Entry 5M35 (X-ray diffraction, 2.38 A resolution); this record covers chains A and C of the 4 polymer chains in the assembly.

# Chain A
Name: 14-3-3 protein zeta/delta
Source organism: Homo sapiens
Reference sequence: P63104 (1433Z_HUMAN); residue numbers follow UniProt; this construct covers 2-230
Sequence (229 residues; row label = number of the first residue in the row):
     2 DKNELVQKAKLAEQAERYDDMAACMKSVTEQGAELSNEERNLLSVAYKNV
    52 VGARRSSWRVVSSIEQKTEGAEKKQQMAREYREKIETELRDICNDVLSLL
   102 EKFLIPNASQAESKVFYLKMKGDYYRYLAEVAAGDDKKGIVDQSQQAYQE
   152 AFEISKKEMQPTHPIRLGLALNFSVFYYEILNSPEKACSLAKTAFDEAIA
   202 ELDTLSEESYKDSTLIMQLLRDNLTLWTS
Not modelled in the structure: 205
Modified / non-standard residues: C25 (S-hydroxycysteine; CSO)
Residues lining bound ligands: benzoic acid (BEZ): F196, I200, T215, M218, Q219, R222

# Chain C
Name: M-phase inducer phosphatase 3
Notes: EC 3.1.3.48
Reference sequence: P30307 (MPIP3_HUMAN); residues 211-220 here = UniProt positions 211-220
Sequence (10 residues; each row starts with the number of its first residue):
   211 LYRSPSMPEN
Modified / non-standard residues: S216 (phosphoserine; SEP)

# Chain A / chain C interface
Pairs across the interface - 24 pairs, chain A then chain C:
  K49(A) - S216(C)
  K49(A) - M217(C)
  R56(A) - S214(C)  hydrogen bond
  R56(A) - S216(C)
  R60(A) - L211(C)
  R60(A) - Y212(C)  hydrogen bond (side chain-backbone)
  R60(A) - S214(C)  hydrogen bond
  V61(A) - L211(C)
  R127(A) - S216(C)
  Y128(A) - S216(C)
  E131(A) - S214(C)
  G169(A) - M217(C)
  L172(A) - S216(C)
  L172(A) - M217(C)
  N173(A) - S216(C)
  N173(A) - M217(C)  hydrogen bond (side chain-backbone)
  V176(A) - P215(C)
  E180(A) - Y212(C)  hydrogen bond
  E180(A) - S214(C)  hydrogen bond
  E180(A) - P215(C)
  L216(A) - N220(C)
  I217(A) - M217(C)  hydrophobic
  L220(A) - P218(C)
  N224(A) - P215(C)  hydrogen bond (side chain-backbone)
Other interface residues (no listed pair), chain A (18 interface residues in all): S64, K120

# Overview
18 residues of chain A and 8 residues of chain C are in contact; the contacts include 7 hydrogen bonds. Polar
contacts include R56(A)-S214(C), R60(A)-Y212(C) and R60(A)-S214(C). Ligands of chain A: benzoic acid.
Here chain A is 14-3-3 protein zeta/delta (Homo sapiens) and chain C is M-phase inducer phosphatase 3. Entry
5M35 (The molecular tweezer CLR01 stabilizes a disordered protein-protein interface) was determined by X-ray
diffraction (same publication as 5M36 and 5M37).
